6PEI - chains C and D of the 4 polymer chains in the assembly; structure by X-ray diffraction, 2.10 A resolution.

Chain C (and D):
Molecule: Sorbitol dehydrogenase (L-iditol 2-dehydrogenase)
From: Sinorhizobium meliloti 1021
Notes: EC 1.1.1.14; chain D of this document is another copy of the same molecule, construct and numbering; everything in this record applies to it too
UniProt: Q92N06 (Q92N06_RHIME); residues 1-257 here = UniProt positions 1-257
Sequence (291 residues; each row starts with the number of its first residue; numbers below 1 keep their minus sign (Met-33 is residue -33)):
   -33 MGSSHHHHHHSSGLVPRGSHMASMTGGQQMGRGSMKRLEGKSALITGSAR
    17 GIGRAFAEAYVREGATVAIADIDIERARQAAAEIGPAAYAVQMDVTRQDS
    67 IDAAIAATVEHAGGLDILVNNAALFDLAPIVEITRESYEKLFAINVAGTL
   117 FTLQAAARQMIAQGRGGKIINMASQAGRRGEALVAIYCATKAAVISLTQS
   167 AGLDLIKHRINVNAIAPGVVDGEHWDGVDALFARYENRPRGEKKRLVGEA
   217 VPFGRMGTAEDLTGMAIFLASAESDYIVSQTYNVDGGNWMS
Not modelled in the structure: -33 to 1
Sequence notes: initiating methionine (-33); expression tag (-32 to 0)
Reported in the primary citation:
  - catalytic residues: Ser140, Tyr153, Lys157 (proposed by the authors, not directly observed)

Interface between chain C and chain D:
Pairs across the interface (73; chain C residue first):
  Arg3(C) - Glu239(D)  salt bridge
  Arg144(C) - Ser257(D)  hydrogen bond (side chain-backbone)
  Gln165(C) - Met256(D)
  Leu169(C) - Pro218(D)  hydrophobic
  Leu169(C) - Met256(D)  hydrophobic
  Ile172(C) - Pro218(D)
  Ile172(C) - Phe219(D)  hydrophobic
  Val185(C) - Tyr242(D)
  Val217(C) - Tyr242(D)
  Pro218(C) - Leu169(D)  hydrophobic
  Pro218(C) - Ile172(D)
  Phe219(C) - Ile172(D)  hydrophobic
  Phe219(C) - Asp241(D)
  Phe219(C) - Tyr242(D)  hydrophobic
  Arg221(C) - Tyr242(D)  hydrogen bond (backbone-side chain)
  Met222(C) - Tyr242(D)
  Gly223(C) - Tyr242(D)  hydrogen bond (backbone-side chain)
  Asp227(C) - Tyr242(D)
  Gly230(C) - Phe234(D)
  Gly230(C) - Glu239(D)
  Met231(C) - Phe234(D)
  Met231(C) - Ile243(D)  hydrophobic
  Met231(C) - Tyr248(D)
  Phe234(C) - Gly230(D)
  Phe234(C) - Met231(D)  hydrophobic
  Phe234(C) - Phe234(D)  hydrophobic
  Glu239(C) - Arg3(D)  salt bridge
  Glu239(C) - Gly230(D)
  Glu239(C) - Ile233(D)
  Asp241(C) - Phe219(D)
  Tyr242(C) - Val185(D)
  Tyr242(C) - Val217(D)
  Tyr242(C) - Phe219(D)  hydrophobic
  Tyr242(C) - Arg221(D)  hydrogen bond (side chain-backbone)
  Tyr242(C) - Met222(D)
  Tyr242(C) - Gly223(D)  hydrogen bond (side chain-backbone)
  Tyr242(C) - Asp227(D)
  Tyr242(C) - Asp251(D)
  Tyr242(C) - Gly252(D)  hydrogen bond (backbone-backbone)
  Ile243(C) - Met231(D)  hydrophobic
  Ile243(C) - Val250(D)  hydrophobic
  Val244(C) - Gly252(D)
  Val244(C) - Gly253(D)
  Ser245(C) - Met256(D)
  Gln246(C) - Asn249(D)  hydrogen bond
  Gln246(C) - Asp251(D)  hydrogen bond
  Gln246(C) - Trp255(D)  hydrogen bond (side chain-backbone)
  Gln246(C) - Met256(D)
  Gln246(C) - Ser257(D)  hydrogen bond (side chain-backbone)
  Thr247(C) - Ser257(D)  hydrogen bond (backbone-backbone)
  Tyr248(C) - Met231(D)  hydrophobic
  Tyr248(C) - Tyr248(D)  hydrophobic
  Tyr248(C) - Asn249(D)  hydrogen bond (side chain-backbone)
  Tyr248(C) - Val250(D)
  Asn249(C) - Gln246(D)  hydrogen bond
  Asn249(C) - Tyr248(D)  hydrogen bond (backbone-side chain)
  Val250(C) - Tyr242(D)
  Val250(C) - Ile243(D)  hydrophobic
  Val250(C) - Tyr248(D)
  Asp251(C) - Tyr242(D)
  Asp251(C) - Gln246(D)
  Gly252(C) - Tyr242(D)  hydrogen bond (backbone-backbone)
  Gly252(C) - Val244(D)
  Gly253(C) - Val244(D)
  Trp255(C) - Gln246(D)  hydrogen bond (backbone-side chain)
  Met256(C) - Gln165(D)
  Met256(C) - Leu169(D)  hydrophobic
  Met256(C) - Ser245(D)
  Met256(C) - Gln246(D)
  Ser257(C) - Arg144(D)  hydrogen bond (backbone-side chain)
  Ser257(C) - Gln246(D)  hydrogen bond (backbone-side chain)
  Ser257(C) - Thr247(D)  hydrogen bond (backbone-backbone)
  Ser257(C) - Ser257(D)
Other interface residues (no listed pair), chain C (34 interface residues in all): Ile233

Summary:
Chain C and chain D each contribute 34 residues to their interface, with 19 hydrogen bonds and 2 salt bridges.
Polar pairs include Arg3(C)-Glu239(D), Arg144(C)-Ser257(D) and Arg221(C)-Tyr242(D). From the paper: catalytic
residues Ser140(C), Tyr153(C) and Lys157(C).
Chain C and chain D are both Sorbitol dehydrogenase (L-iditol 2-dehydrogenase) (Sinorhizobium meliloti 1021);
the structure, Structure of sorbitol dehydrogenase from Sinorhizobium meliloti 1021, was determined by X-ray
diffraction together with 6PEJ from the same study.
